PDB entry 5B6D | X-ray diffraction, 1.65 A resolution | chains A and B

Chain A (and B):
Molecule: CMP 5-hydroxymethylase
Source organism: Streptomyces rimofaciens
Notes: chain B of this document is another copy of the same molecule, construct and numbering; everything in this record applies to it too
UniProt: B4Y380 (B4Y380_9ACTN); residues 5-329 here = UniProt positions 5-329
Amino-acid sequence (325 residues; numbered 5 to 329; the number before each row is that of its first residue):
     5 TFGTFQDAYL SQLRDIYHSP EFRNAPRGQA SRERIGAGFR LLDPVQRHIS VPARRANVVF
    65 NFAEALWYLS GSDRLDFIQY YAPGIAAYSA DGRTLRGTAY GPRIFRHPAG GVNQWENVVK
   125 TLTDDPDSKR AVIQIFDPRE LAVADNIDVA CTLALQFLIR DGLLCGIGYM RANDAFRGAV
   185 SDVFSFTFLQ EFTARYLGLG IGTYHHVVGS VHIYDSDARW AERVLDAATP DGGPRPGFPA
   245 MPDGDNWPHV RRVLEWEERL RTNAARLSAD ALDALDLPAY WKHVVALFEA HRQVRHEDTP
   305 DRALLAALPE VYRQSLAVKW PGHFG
Not modelled in the structure: 232-240 (chain B: 232-239)
Ligand contacts: cytidine-5'-monophosphate (C5P): Arg31, Tyr104, Val153, Cys155, Met174, Arg175, Ala176, Asn177, Asp178, Gly182, Asp186, His216, Tyr218
From the paper describing this entry:
  - conformationally variable residues (order/disorder transition): Asp305 to Leu308
  - binding site for cytidine-5'-monophosphate: Lys133, His216, Tyr218
  - specificity-determining residues: Lys133, Ala176, His216, Tyr218
  - mutagenesis - A176S: decreased catalytic activity on cytidine-5'-monophosphate
  - mutagenesis - K133R/A176S: abolished catalytic activity on cytidine-5'-monophosphate
  - catalytic residues: Glu68, Cys155 (by similarity / conservation)
  - specificity-determining residues: Asp186 (by similarity / conservation)

Chain A / chain B interface:
Contacting residue pairs (90):
  Phe26(A) with Arg164(B); Asp165(B)
  Asn28(A) with Asp131(B); Arg164(B)
  Ala29(A) with Asp131(B), hydrogen bond (backbone-side chain)
  Pro30(A) with Asp129(B); Asp131(B); Lys133(B)
  Arg31(A) with Asp129(B), hydrogen bond (backbone-side chain); Arg134(B)
  Glu37(A) with Arg164(B), salt bridge
  Ile39(A) with His209(B)
  Gly40(A) with His209(B)
  Arg44(A) with Glu25(B), salt bridge; Ile39(B)
  His111(A) with Pro142(B)
  Ala113(A) with Ala113(B), hydrophobic; Pro142(B), hydrophobic; Arg143(B)
  Val116(A) with Pro142(B); Arg143(B)
  Gln118(A) with Pro142(B)
  Asn121(A) with Ala146(B)
  Asp129(A) with Pro30(B); Arg31(B), hydrogen bond (side chain-backbone)
  Asp131(A) with Asn28(B); Ala29(B), hydrogen bond (side chain-backbone); Pro30(B)
  Lys133(A) with Pro30(B); Arg175(B), hydrogen bond (backbone-side chain); Ala176(B); Ser214(B); His216(B), hydrogen bond; Tyr218(B), hydrogen bond
  Arg134(A) with Arg31(B); Leu145(B); Asn150(B), hydrogen bond (side chain-backbone); Ile151(B); Asp152(B); Val153(B); Arg175(B)
  Val136(A) with Leu145(B); Leu157(B), hydrophobic; Arg175(B)
  Gln138(A) with Gln138(B), hydrogen bond; Phe140(B)
  Phe140(A) with Val136(B), hydrophobic; Gln138(B)
  Asp141(A) with Gln138(B), hydrogen bond (backbone-side chain)
  Pro142(A) with His111(B); Ala113(B); Val116(B); Gln118(B); Gln138(B)
  Arg143(A) with Ala113(B); Val116(B)
  Leu145(A) with Arg134(B); Val136(B)
  Asn150(A) with Arg134(B), hydrogen bond (backbone-side chain)
  Ile151(A) with Arg134(B)
  Asp152(A) with Arg134(B)
  Val153(A) with Arg134(B)
  Leu157(A) with Val136(B), hydrophobic; Tyr173(B), hydrophobic
  Gln160(A) with Arg175(B), hydrogen bond (side chain-backbone); Gly213(B)
  Arg164(A) with Phe26(B); Asn28(B); Glu37(B), salt bridge
  Asp165(A) with Phe26(B)
  Ile171(A) with Gly213(B)
  Tyr173(A) with Leu157(B), hydrophobic; Met174(B), hydrogen bond (side chain-backbone); Arg175(B); Gly213(B), hydrogen bond (side chain-backbone)
  Met174(A) with Tyr173(B), hydrogen bond (backbone-side chain)
  Arg175(A) with Lys133(B), hydrogen bond (side chain-backbone); Arg134(B); Val136(B); Gln160(B), hydrogen bond (backbone-side chain); Tyr173(B)
  Ala176(A) with Lys133(B)
  His209(A) with Ile39(B)
  Val211(A) with Val211(B), hydrophobic
  Gly213(A) with Gln160(B); Ile171(B); Tyr173(B), hydrogen bond (backbone-side chain)
  Ser214(A) with Lys133(B)
  His216(A) with Lys133(B), hydrogen bond
  Tyr218(A) with Lys133(B), hydrogen bond
Interface residues without a listed pair, chain A (53 interface residues in all): Gly114, Val122, Thr125, Ser132, Ala135, Ala146, Ala158, Leu162, Val212
Interface residues without a listed pair, chain B (51 interface residues in all): Gly40, Gly114, Asn121, Thr125, Ser132, Asp141, Ala158, Leu162, Val212

In short:
The interface between chain A and chain B involves 53 residues on one side and 51 on the other, with 20
hydrogen bonds and 3 salt bridges. Among the polar pairs are Glu37(A)-Arg164(B), Arg44(A)-Glu25(B) and
Ala29(A)-Asp131(B). From the paper: catalytic residues Glu68(A) and Cys155(A); A176S of chain A reduces
catalytic activity on cytidine-5'-monophosphate.
Both chains are CMP 5-hydroxymethylase (Streptomyces rimofaciens). Entry 5B6D (Crystal Structure of cytidine
monophosphate hydroxymethylase MilA with CMP) was determined by X-ray diffraction together with 5JP9 and 5B6E
from the same study.
